4YCI - chains C and D of the 4 polymer chains in the assembly; structure by X-ray diffraction, 3.25 A resolution.

Chain C (and D):
Protein: Bone Morphogenetic Protein 9 Prodomain
Organism: Homo sapiens
Notes: chain D of this document is another copy of the same molecule, construct and numbering; everything in this record applies to it too
UniProt: Q9UK05 (GDF2_HUMAN); residues 298-407 here correspond to UniProt positions 320-429 (UniProt number = residue number + 22)
Chain sequence (110 residues; each row starts with the number of its first residue):
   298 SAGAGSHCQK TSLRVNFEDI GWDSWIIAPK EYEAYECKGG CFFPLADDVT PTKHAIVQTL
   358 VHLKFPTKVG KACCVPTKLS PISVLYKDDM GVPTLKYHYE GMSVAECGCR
Unresolved in the structure: 298-302
Disulfides: Cys305-Cys371, Cys334-Cys404, Cys338-Cys406
Ion coordination: Zn2+ site 1: His359, Lys368; Zn2+ site 2 near Glu397 (its only coordinating residue here)
UniProt features mapped onto this chain:
  - region: Ser380 to Tyr394 (Interaction with ENG)

Chain C / chain D interface:
Residue-residue contacts - 52 pairs, chain C then chain D:
  Leu310(C) - Val366(D)  hydrophobic
  Val312(C) - Val354(D)  hydrophobic
  Asp316(C) - Lys361(D)
  Asp316(C) - Phe362(D)
  Ile317(C) - Leu357(D)  hydrophobic
  Ile317(C) - Val358(D)  hydrophobic
  Trp319(C) - Ile353(D)  hydrophobic
  Trp319(C) - Val354(D)  hydrophobic
  Trp319(C) - Leu357(D)
  Tyr329(C) - Val354(D)
  Ala331(C) - His351(D)  hydrogen bond (backbone-side chain)
  Tyr332(C) - His351(D)  hydrogen bond (backbone-side chain)
  Glu333(C) - Val366(D)
  Glu333(C) - Gly367(D)
  Lys335(C) - Lys365(D)  hydrogen bond (side chain-backbone)
  Thr349(C) - Leu376(D)
  Lys350(C) - Tyr396(D)
  Lys350(C) - Glu397(D)
  Lys350(C) - Gly398(D)
  Lys350(C) - Met399(D)
  His351(C) - Ala331(D)  hydrogen bond (side chain-backbone)
  His351(C) - Tyr332(D)  hydrogen bond (side chain-backbone)
  His351(C) - Gly398(D)  hydrogen bond (backbone-backbone)
  His351(C) - Met399(D)
  His351(C) - Val401(D)
  Ile353(C) - Trp319(D)  hydrophobic
  Val354(C) - Val312(D)  hydrophobic
  Val354(C) - Trp319(D)  hydrophobic
  Val354(C) - Tyr329(D)
  Leu357(C) - Ile317(D)  hydrophobic
  Leu357(C) - Trp319(D)
  Val358(C) - Ile317(D)  hydrophobic
  Lys361(C) - Asp316(D)
  Lys365(C) - Lys335(D)
  Val366(C) - Leu310(D)  hydrophobic
  Gly367(C) - Glu333(D)
  Cys370(C) - Cys370(D)  hydrophobic
  Cys370(C) - Val372(D)  hydrophobic
  Val372(C) - Cys370(D)  hydrophobic
  Val372(C) - Val372(D)  hydrophobic
  Val372(C) - Arg407(D)
  Pro373(C) - Arg407(D)
  Leu376(C) - Thr349(D)
  Tyr396(C) - Lys350(D)
  Glu397(C) - Lys350(D)  hydrogen bond (backbone-side chain)
  Gly398(C) - Lys350(D)
  Gly398(C) - His351(D)  hydrogen bond (backbone-backbone)
  Met399(C) - Lys350(D)
  Met399(C) - His351(D)
  Val401(C) - His351(D)
  Arg407(C) - Val372(D)
  Arg407(C) - Pro373(D)
Other interface residues (no listed pair), chain C (35 interface residues in all): Gln355, Phe362, Cys371, Ser400
Other interface residues (no listed pair), chain D (35 interface residues in all): Gln355, Cys371, Ser400

Overview:
The chain C/chain D interface involves 35 residues from each chain, with 8 hydrogen bonds. Polar contacts
include Ala331(C)-His351(D), Tyr332(C)-His351(D) and Lys335(C)-Lys365(D). His359(C) and Lys368(C) form the
Zn2+ site 1.
Both chains are Bone Morphogenetic Protein 9 Prodomain (Homo sapiens). Entry 4YCI (non-latent pro-bone
morphogenetic protein 9) was determined by X-ray diffraction, deposited together with 4YCG.
